6HUU - chains H and I of the 28 polymer chains in the assembly; structure by X-ray diffraction, 2.80 A resolution.

== Chain H ==
Protein: Proteasome subunit beta type-7
Organism: Homo sapiens
Notes: EC 3.4.25.1
UniProt: Q99436 (PSB7_HUMAN); residues 1-234 here correspond to UniProt positions 44-277 (UniProt number = residue number + 43)
Sequence (234 residues; numbered 1 to 234; the number before each row is that of its first residue):
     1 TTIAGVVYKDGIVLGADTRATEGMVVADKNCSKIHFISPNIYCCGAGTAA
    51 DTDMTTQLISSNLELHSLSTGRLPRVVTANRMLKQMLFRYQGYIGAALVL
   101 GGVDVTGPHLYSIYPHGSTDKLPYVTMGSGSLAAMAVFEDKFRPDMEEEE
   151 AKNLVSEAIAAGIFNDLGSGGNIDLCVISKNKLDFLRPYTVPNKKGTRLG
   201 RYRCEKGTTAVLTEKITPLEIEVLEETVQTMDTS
Not modelled in the structure: 220-234
Sequence notes: engineered mutation Gly171 (Ser214 in Q99436)
Curated features (UniProtKB/Swiss-Prot):
  - active site: Thr1 (Nucleophile)
Covalently attached groups: compound GTW linked to Thr1
Small-molecule neighbours: GTW (N-[(2S)-1-[[(2S)-1-[[(2S)-1-[4-(aminomethyl)phenyl]-4-methylsulfonyl-butan-2-yl]amino]-3-cyclohexyl-1-oxidanylidene-propan-2-yl]amino]-4-methyl-1-oxidanylidene-pentan-2-yl]-2-methyl-1,3-thiazole-5-carboxamide): Arg19, Ala20, Thr21, Glu22, Gly23, Ala27, Cys31, Ser32, Lys33, His35, Gly45, Ala46, Gly47, Thr48, Ala49, Ala50, Thr52, Asp53, Gly128, Ser129, Gly168
Reported in the primary citation:
  - mutagenesis - S171G: increased growth
  - mutagenesis - G45A: unchanged growth

== Chain I ==
Protein: Proteasome subunit beta type-3
Organism: Saccharomyces cerevisiae (strain ATCC 204508 / S288c)
Notes: EC 3.4.25.1
UniProt: P25451 (PSB3_YEAST); residues 0-204 here correspond to UniProt positions 1-205 (UniProt number = residue number + 1)
Sequence (205 residues; numbered 0 to 204; the number before each row is that of its first residue; numbering starts at 0):
     0 MSDPSSINGGIVVAMTGKDCVAIACDLRLGSQSLGVSNKFEKIFHYGHVF
    50 LGITGLATDVTTLNEMFRYKTNLYKLKEERAIEPETFTQLVSSSLYERRF
   100 GPYFVGPVVAGINSKSGKPFIAGFDLIGCIDEAKDFIVSGTASDQLFGMC
   150 ESLYEPNLEPEDLFETISQALLNAADRDALSGWGAVVYIIKKDEVVKRYL
   200 KMRQD
Not modelled in the structure: 0
Curated features (UniProtKB/Swiss-Prot):
  - modified residue: Ser30 (Phosphoserine)
  - cross-link: Lys69 (Glycyl lysine isopeptide (Lys-Gly) (interchain with G-Cter in ubiquitin))
Ion coordination: Mg2+ site 1: Ala174, Asp177, Ser180; Mg2+ site 2: Asp204 (shared with 2 residues of chain Y)
Small-molecule neighbours: GTW (N-[(2S)-1-[[(2S)-1-[[(2S)-1-[4-(aminomethyl)phenyl]-4-methylsulfonyl-butan-2-yl]amino]-3-cyclohexyl-1-oxidanylidene-propan-2-yl]amino]-4-methyl-1-oxidanylidene-pentan-2-yl]-2-methyl-1,3-thiazole-5-carboxamide): Asp124, Leu125, Cys128

== How chain H and chain I interact ==
Contacting residue pairs (69):
  Val25(H) - Asp143(I)
  Val25(H) - Phe146(I)  hydrophobic
  Val26(H) - Phe146(I)
  Ala27(H) - Asp130(I)
  Ala27(H) - Phe146(I)  hydrophobic
  Asp28(H) - Asp130(I)
  Asp28(H) - Glu131(I)
  Lys29(H) - Glu150(I)  salt bridge
  Thr48(H) - Ile126(I)
  Ala49(H) - Cys128(I)  hydrophobic
  Ala50(H) - Tyr95(I)
  Ala50(H) - Ile126(I)  hydrophobic
  Ala50(H) - Cys128(I)  hydrophobic
  Asp51(H) - Tyr95(I)  hydrogen bond
  Asp51(H) - Arg98(I)  salt bridge
  Asp53(H) - Cys128(I)
  Met54(H) - Ser91(I)
  Met54(H) - Tyr95(I)  hydrophobic
  Tyr90(H) - Phe99(I)  hydrophobic
  Tyr93(H) - Arg98(I)  hydrogen bond (backbone-side chain)
  Tyr93(H) - Phe99(I)
  Arg198(H) - Glu150(I)  hydrogen bond (side chain-backbone)
  Arg198(H) - Ser151(I)  hydrogen bond (side chain-backbone)
  Arg198(H) - Leu152(I)
  Arg198(H) - Tyr153(I)  hydrogen bond (side chain-backbone)
  Arg201(H) - Glu154(I)  salt bridge
  Tyr202(H) - Ser151(I)
  Tyr202(H) - Leu152(I)
  Arg203(H) - Glu154(I)  salt bridge
  Arg203(H) - Leu157(I)
  Arg203(H) - Asp161(I)  salt bridge
  Arg203(H) - Thr165(I)
  Cys204(H) - Glu164(I)
  Cys204(H) - Gln168(I)
  Glu205(H) - Glu164(I)
  Lys206(H) - Glu160(I)
  Lys206(H) - Asp161(I)  salt bridge
  Lys206(H) - Glu164(I)
  Gly207(H) - Glu164(I)  hydrogen bond (backbone-side chain)
  Thr208(H) - Glu164(I)  hydrogen bond (backbone-side chain)
  Thr209(H) - Phe163(I)
  Thr209(H) - Glu164(I)  hydrogen bond
  Thr209(H) - Ser167(I)
  Thr209(H) - Gln168(I)  hydrogen bond
  Thr209(H) - Leu199(I)
  Ala210(H) - Leu199(I)
  Ala210(H) - Lys200(I)  hydrogen bond (backbone-backbone)
  Val211(H) - Phe163(I)  hydrophobic
  Val211(H) - Arg197(I)
  Val211(H) - Tyr198(I)
  Leu212(H) - Tyr198(I)  hydrogen bond (backbone-backbone)
  Leu212(H) - Leu199(I)
  Leu212(H) - Lys200(I)
  Thr213(H) - Arg197(I)
  Thr213(H) - Tyr198(I)  hydrogen bond (backbone-backbone)
  Glu214(H) - Val195(I)
  Glu214(H) - Lys196(I)
  Glu214(H) - Arg197(I)  salt bridge
  Lys215(H) - Val194(I)
  Lys215(H) - Val195(I)
  Lys215(H) - Lys196(I)  hydrogen bond (backbone-backbone)
  Ile216(H) - Glu193(I)
  Ile216(H) - Val194(I)
  Thr217(H) - Glu193(I)
  Thr217(H) - Val194(I)  hydrogen bond (backbone-backbone)
  Pro218(H) - Asp192(I)
  Leu219(H) - Asp192(I)
  Leu219(H) - Glu193(I)
  Leu219(H) - Val194(I)  hydrophobic
Interface residues without a listed pair, chain H (35 interface residues in all): Ile94, Lys195
Interface residues without a listed pair, chain I (36 interface residues in all): His47, Asp124, Ala132, Leu171

== Summary ==
35 residues of chain H and 36 residues of chain I are in contact, with 14 hydrogen bonds and 7 salt bridges.
Polar contacts include Lys29(H)-Glu150(I), Asp51(H)-Arg98(I) and Arg201(H)-Glu154(I). Bound to chain I:
compound GTW. The paper reports that S171G of chain H increases growth; G45A of chain H leaves growth
unchanged.
Chain H is Proteasome subunit beta type-7 (Homo sapiens) and chain I is Proteasome subunit beta type-3
(Saccharomyces cerevisiae (strain ATCC 204508 / S288c)); the structure, Yeast 20S proteasome with human beta2c
(S171G) in complex with 29, was determined by X-ray diffraction (same publication as 6HTB, 6HTC, 6HTD, 6HTP,
6HTR, 6HUB and 30 further entries).
